PDB entry 3MRJ | X-ray diffraction, 1.87 A resolution | chains A and P of the 3 polymer chains in the assembly

[Chain A]
Name: HLA class I histocompatibility antigen, A-2 alpha chain
From: Homo sapiens
Notes: fragment: HLA-A*0201 alpha chain, UNP resiude 25-300
UniProtKB: P01892 (1A02_HUMAN); residues 1-276 here correspond to UniProt positions 25-300 (UniProt number = residue number + 24)
Chain sequence (293 residues; each row starts with the number of its first residue):
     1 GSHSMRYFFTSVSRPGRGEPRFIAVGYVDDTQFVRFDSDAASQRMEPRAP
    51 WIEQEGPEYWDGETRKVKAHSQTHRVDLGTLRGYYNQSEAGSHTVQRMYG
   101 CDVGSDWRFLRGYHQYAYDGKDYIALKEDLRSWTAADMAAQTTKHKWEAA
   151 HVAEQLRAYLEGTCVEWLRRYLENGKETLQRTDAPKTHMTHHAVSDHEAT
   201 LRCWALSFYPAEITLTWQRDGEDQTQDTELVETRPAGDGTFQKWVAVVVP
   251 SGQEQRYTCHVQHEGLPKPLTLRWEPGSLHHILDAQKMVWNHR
Not modelled in the structure: 276-293
Construct notes: engineered mutation Val245 (Ala269 in P01892); expression tag (277-293)
Cystine bridges: Cys101-Cys164, Cys203-Cys259

[Chain P]
Name: 9-meric peptide from Serine protease/NTPase/helicase NS3
Notes: fragment: NS3 protein fragment
UniProtKB: Q03463 (POLG_HCVJ1); residues 1-9 here correspond to UniProt positions 1073-1081 (UniProt number = residue number + 1072)
Chain sequence (9 residues; each row starts with the number of its first residue):
     1 CINGMCWTV
Construct notes: engineered mutation Met5 (Val1077 in Q03463)

[Chain A / chain P interface]
Residue-residue contacts (38; chain A residue first):
  Met5(A) - Cys1(P)
  Tyr7(A) - Cys1(P)  hydrogen bond (side chain-backbone)
  Tyr7(A) - Ile2(P)  hydrophobic
  Glu63(A) - Cys1(P)
  Glu63(A) - Ile2(P)  hydrogen bond (side chain-backbone)
  Lys66(A) - Cys1(P)  hydrogen bond
  Lys66(A) - Ile2(P)  hydrogen bond (side chain-backbone)
  Lys66(A) - Gly4(P)
  Val67(A) - Ile2(P)
  His70(A) - Asn3(P)
  His70(A) - Cys6(P)
  Thr73(A) - Cys6(P)  hydrogen bond
  Thr73(A) - Trp7(P)
  Thr73(A) - Thr8(P)
  Val76(A) - Thr8(P)
  Asp77(A) - Thr8(P)  hydrogen bond
  Asp77(A) - Val9(P)  hydrogen bond (side chain-backbone)
  Thr80(A) - Val9(P)
  Tyr84(A) - Val9(P)  hydrogen bond (side chain-backbone)
  Tyr99(A) - Ile2(P)
  Tyr99(A) - Asn3(P)  hydrogen bond (side chain-backbone)
  Tyr116(A) - Val9(P)
  Thr143(A) - Val9(P)  hydrogen bond (side chain-backbone)
  Lys146(A) - Thr8(P)  hydrogen bond (side chain-backbone)
  Lys146(A) - Val9(P)  hydrogen bond (side chain-backbone)
  Trp147(A) - Trp7(P)
  Trp147(A) - Thr8(P)  hydrogen bond (side chain-backbone)
  Trp147(A) - Val9(P)  hydrophobic
  Val152(A) - Trp7(P)  hydrophobic
  Gln155(A) - Met5(P)
  Gln155(A) - Trp7(P)
  Leu156(A) - Asn3(P)
  Tyr159(A) - Cys1(P)  hydrogen bond (side chain-backbone)
  Tyr159(A) - Ile2(P)
  Tyr159(A) - Asn3(P)
  Thr163(A) - Cys1(P)
  Trp167(A) - Cys1(P)  hydrophobic
  Tyr171(A) - Cys1(P)  hydrogen bond (side chain-backbone)
Interface residues without a listed pair, chain A (29 interface residues in all): Met45, Tyr59, Leu81, Arg97, Tyr123, Ala150

[Summary]
Chain A and chain P form an interface of 29 and 9 residues respectively, with 15 hydrogen bonds. Polar pairs
include Tyr7(A)-Cys1(P), Glu63(A)-Ile2(P) and Lys66(A)-Cys1(P).
Here chain A is HLA class I histocompatibility antigen, A-2 alpha chain (Homo sapiens) and chain P is 9-meric
peptide from Serine protease/NTPase/helicase NS3. Entry 3MRJ (Crystal Structure of MHC class I HLA-A2 molecule
complexed with HCV NS3-1073-1081 nonapeptide V5M variant) was determined by X-ray diffraction.
